Entry 1HR0 (X-ray diffraction, 3.20 A resolution); this record covers chains A and P of the 23 polymer chains in the assembly.

# Chain A
Molecule: 16S ribosomal RNA
From: Thermus thermophilus
Sequence (1522 nucleotides; each row starts with the number of its first residue; note: 42 numbers in that range are skipped by the numbering (no residue carries them; nothing is unmodelled there); a row labelled like 190A-190L holds insertion residues (190A, then the next letters in order); numbering starts at 0):
     0 UUUGUUGGAGAGUUUGAUCCUGGCUCAGGGUGAACGCUGGCGGCGUGCCU
    50 AAGACAUGCAAGUCGUGCGGG
    73 CCGCGGGGUUUU
    88 ACUCCG
    95 UGGUC
   101 AGCGGCGGACGGGUGAGUAACGCGUGGGU
  129A G
   130 ACCUACCCGGAAGAGGGGGACAACCCGGGGAAACUCGGGCUAAUCCCCCA
   180 UGUGGACCCGC
190A-190L CCCUUGGGGUGU
   191 GUCCAAAGGGCUUU
   216 GCCCGCUUCCGGAUGGGCCCGCGUCCCAUCAGCUAGUUGGUGGGGUAAUG
   266 GCCCACCAAGGCGACGACGGGUAGCCGGUCUGAGAGGAUGGCCGGCCACA
   316 GGGGCACUGAGACACGGGCCCCACUCCUACGGGAGGCAGCAGUUAGGAAU
   366 CUUCCGCAAUGGGCGCAAGCCUGACGGAGCGACGCCGCUUGGAGGAAGAA
   416 GCCCUUCGGGGUGUAAACUCCUGAA
   442 CCCGGGACGAAACCCCCGACGA
   474 GGGGACUGACGGUACCGGG
   494 GUAAUAGCGCCGGCCAACUCCGUGCCAGCAGCCGCGGUAAUACGGAGGGC
   544 GCGAGCGUUACCCGGAUUCACUGGGCGUAAAGGGCGUGUAGGCGGCCUGG
   594 GGCGUCCCAUGUGAAAGACCACGGCUCAACCGUGGGGGAGCGUGGGAUAC
   644 GCUCAGGCUAGACGGUGGGAGAGGGUGGUGGAAUUCCCGGAGUAGCGGUG
   694 AAAUGCGCAGAUACCGGGAGGAACGCCGAUGGCGAAGGCAGCCACCUGGU
   744 CCACCCGUGACGCUGAGGCGCGAAAGCGUGGGGAGCAAACCGGAUUAGAU
   794 ACCCGGGUAGUCCACGCCCUAAACGAUGCGCGCUAGGUCUCUGGGUCU
   848 CCUGGGGGCCGAAGCUAACGCGUUAAGCGCGCCGCCUGGGGAGUACGGCC
   898 GCAAGGCUGAAACUCAAAGGAAUUGACGGGGGCCCGCACAAGCGGUGGAG
   948 CAUGUGGUUUAAUUCGAAGCAACGCGAAGAACCUUACCAGGCCUUGACAU
   998 GCUAGG
 1003A G
  1004 AACCCGGGUGAAAGCCUGGGGUGCCCC
1030A-1030D GCGA
  1031 GGGGAGCCCUAGCACAGGUGCUGCAUGGCCGUCGUCAGCUCGUGCCGUGA
  1081 GGUGUUGGGUUAAGUCCCGCAACGAGCGCAACCCCCGCCGUUAGUUGCCA
  1131 GCGGUUCGGCCGGGCACUCUAACGGGACUGCCCGCGAAA
  1171 GCGGGAGGAAGGAGGGGACGACGUCUGGUCAGCAUGGCCCUUACGGCCUG
  1221 GGCGACACACGUGCUACAAUGCCCACUACAAAGCGAUGCCACCCGGCAAC
  1271 GGGGAGCUAAUCGCAAAAAGGUGGGCCCAGUUCGGAUUGGGGUCUGCAAC
  1321 CCGACCCCAUGAAGCCGGAAUCGCUAGUAAUCGCGGAUCAG
 1361A C
  1362 CAUGCCGCGGUGAAUACGUUCCCGGGCCUUGUACACACCGCCCGUCACGC
  1412 CAUGGGAGCGGGCUCUACCCGAAGUCGCCGGG
  1446 AGCCUACGGG
  1459 CAGGCGCCGAGGGUAGGGCCCGUGACUGGGGCGAAGUCGUAACAAGGUAG
  1509 CUGUACCGGAAGGUGCGGCUGGAUCACCUCCUUUCU
Disordered / not traced: 0-4, 1535-1544
Metal / ion sites: Mg2+ site 1: G11, U12; Mg2+ site 2 near G21 (its only coordinating residue here); Mg2+ site 3: A116, G117, G289; Mg2+ site 4: U182, G183; Mg2+ site 5 near A195 (its only coordinating residue here); Mg2+ site 6: G299, G558; Mg2+ site 7 near G324 (its only coordinating residue here); Mg2+ site 8 near C352 (its only coordinating residue here); Mg2+ site 9: C372, U375, G376, U387; Mg2+ site 10 near A509 (its only coordinating residue here); Mg2+ site 11: U516, A533; Mg2+ site 12: A520 (shared with 1 residue of chain W); 38 more Mg2+ sites not listed

# Chain P
Protein: 30S ribosomal protein S16
From: Thermus thermophilus
Sequence (88 residues; each row starts with the number of its first residue):
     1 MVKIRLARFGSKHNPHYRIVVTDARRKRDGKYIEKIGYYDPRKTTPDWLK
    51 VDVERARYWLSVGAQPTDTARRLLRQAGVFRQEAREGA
Disordered / not traced: 84-88

# Chain A / chain P interface
Pairs across the interface - 90 pairs, chain A then chain P:
  C43(A) - Lys12(P)  phosphate contact
  C43(A) - His13(P)  phosphate contact
  G44(A) - Ser11(P)  phosphate contact
  G44(A) - Lys12(P)  hydrogen bond to the phosphate
  C110(A) - Arg25(P)  hydrogen bond to the sugar
  G111(A) - Arg25(P)  sugar contact
  G112(A) - Lys27(P)  salt bridge to the phosphate
  A134(A) - Met1(P)  base contact
  A134(A) - Arg25(P)  base contact
  C135(A) - Met1(P)  hydrogen bond to the base
  C136(A) - Met1(P)  sugar contact
  C136(A) - Gly63(P)  hydrogen bond to the sugar
  C136(A) - Gln65(P)  hydrogen bond to the sugar
  C137(A) - Ser61(P)  sugar contact
  C137(A) - Gly63(P)  hydrogen bond to the sugar
  G227(A) - Val62(P)  hydrogen bond to the base
  A228(A) - Val2(P)  sugar contact
  A228(A) - Tyr58(P)  sugar contact
  A228(A) - Trp59(P)  phosphate contact
  A228(A) - Val62(P)  sugar contact
  U229(A) - Asp23(P)  hydrogen bond to the sugar
  U229(A) - Ile33(P)  phosphate contact
  U229(A) - Trp59(P)  phosphate contact
  G230(A) - Asp23(P)  sugar contact
  G230(A) - Arg25(P)  hydrogen bond to the sugar
  G230(A) - Ile33(P)  phosphate contact
  G309(A) - Lys27(P)  phosphate contact
  G309(A) - Asp29(P)  sugar contact
  G309(A) - Gly30(P)  phosphate contact
  G309(A) - Lys31(P)  phosphate contact
  G310(A) - Lys27(P)  salt bridge to the phosphate
  G310(A) - Gly30(P)  phosphate contact
  G310(A) - Lys31(P)  phosphate contact
  C311(A) - Arg26(P)  salt bridge to the phosphate
  A374(A) - Tyr17(P)  hydrogen bond to the sugar
  U375(A) - Leu6(P)  hydrogen bond to the sugar
  U375(A) - Tyr17(P)  sugar contact
  U375(A) - Arg28(P)  hydrogen bond to the base
  U375(A) - Thr69(P)  hydrogen bond to the phosphate
  G376(A) - Arg5(P)  hydrogen bond to the phosphate
  G376(A) - Leu6(P)  hydrogen bond to the phosphate
  G376(A) - Arg28(P)  sugar contact
  G376(A) - Thr67(P)  hydrogen bond to the phosphate
  G377(A) - Lys3(P)  salt bridge to the phosphate
  G377(A) - Arg5(P)  salt bridge to the phosphate
  G377(A) - Ala24(P)  sugar contact
  G377(A) - Thr67(P)  phosphate contact
  C390(A) - Arg28(P)  hydrogen bond to the phosphate
  G391(A) - Arg8(P)  hydrogen bond to the phosphate
  G391(A) - Arg28(P)  salt bridge to the phosphate
  G392(A) - Arg8(P)  salt bridge to the phosphate
  G392(A) - Lys12(P)  phosphate contact
  G392(A) - His13(P)  hydrogen bond to the phosphate
  A393(A) - Lys12(P)  salt bridge to the phosphate
  A393(A) - His13(P)  salt bridge to the phosphate
  C449(A) - Arg42(P)  hydrogen bond to the base
  G450(A) - Pro15(P)  sugar contact
  G450(A) - Pro41(P)  sugar contact
  G450(A) - Arg42(P)  sugar contact
  G450(A) - Lys43(P)  salt bridge to the phosphate
  A452(A) - Lys43(P)  salt bridge to the phosphate
  A452(A) - Arg72(P)  sugar contact
  A453(A) - Asp68(P)  sugar contact
  A453(A) - Arg72(P)  sugar contact
  C454(A) - Asp68(P)  sugar contact
  G462(A) - Gln82(P)  hydrogen bond to the sugar
  A463(A) - Arg75(P)  salt bridge to the phosphate
  A463(A) - Phe80(P)  sugar contact
  A463(A) - Arg81(P)  hydrogen bond to the phosphate
  A463(A) - Gln82(P)  hydrogen bond to the sugar
  A463(A) - Glu83(P)  hydrogen bond to the sugar
  G474(A) - Arg75(P)  salt bridge to the phosphate
  G474(A) - Arg81(P)  salt bridge to the phosphate
  G474(A) - Glu83(P)  sugar contact
  A608(A) - Arg18(P)  hydrogen bond to the phosphate
  A608(A) - Tyr32(P)  sugar contact
  A609(A) - Arg18(P)  salt bridge to the phosphate
  G616(A) - Thr45(P)  sugar contact
  G617(A) - Thr44(P)  sugar contact
  G617(A) - Thr45(P)  sugar contact
  C623(A) - Ser11(P)  sugar contact
  C624(A) - Phe9(P)  phosphate contact
  C624(A) - Gly10(P)  phosphate contact
  C624(A) - Ser11(P)  sugar contact
  C624(A) - Asn14(P)  hydrogen bond to the sugar
  G625(A) - Phe9(P)  phosphate contact
  G625(A) - His16(P)  sugar contact
  U626(A) - Arg18(P)  salt bridge to the phosphate
  U626(A) - Lys35(P)  salt bridge to the phosphate
  U626(A) - Tyr38(P)  phosphate contact
Also at the interface, not in a pair above, chain A (47 interface residues in all): G231, A325, G378, G475, C483, A607, G627
Also at the interface, not in a pair above, chain P (52 interface residues in all): Tyr39, Leu60, Ala70

# In short
The interface between chain A and chain P involves 47 residues on one side and 52 on the other, with 26
hydrogen bonds and 17 salt bridges. Polar pairs include C135(A)-Met1(P), G227(A)-Val62(P) and
U375(A)-Arg28(P). The Mg2+ site 1 is built by G11(A) and U12(A).
Here chain A is 16S ribosomal RNA and chain P is 30S ribosomal protein S16, both from Thermus thermophilus.
Entry 1HR0 (Crystal structure of initiation factor IF1 bound to the 30S ribosomal subunit) was determined by
X-ray diffraction.
